Entry 2WCT (X-ray diffraction, 2.79 A resolution); this record covers chains A and D.

Chain A (and D):
Protein: Non-structural protein 3
Source organism: Sars coronavirus
Notes: EC 3.4.22.-; chain D of this document is another copy of the same molecule, construct and numbering; everything in this record applies to it too
Reference sequence: P0C6U8 (R1A_CVHSA); residues 389-652 here correspond to UniProt positions 1207-1470 (UniProt number = residue number + 818)
Chain sequence (264 residues; row label = number of the first residue in the row):
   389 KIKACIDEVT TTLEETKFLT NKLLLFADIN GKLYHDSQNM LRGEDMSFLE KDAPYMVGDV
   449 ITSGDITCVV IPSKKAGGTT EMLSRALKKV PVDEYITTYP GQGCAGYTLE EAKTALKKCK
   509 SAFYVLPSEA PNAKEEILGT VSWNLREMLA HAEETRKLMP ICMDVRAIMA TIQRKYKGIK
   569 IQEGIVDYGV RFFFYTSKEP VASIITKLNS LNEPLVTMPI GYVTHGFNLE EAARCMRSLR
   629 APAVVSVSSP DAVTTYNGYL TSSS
Disordered / not traced: 517-523 (chain D: 396-404, 517-523)
Differences from the reference sequence: conflict R628 (Lys1446 in P0C6U8)
Disulfide bonds: C492-C623
Reported in the primary citation:
  - mutagenesis - K563A/K565A/K568A, K565A/K568A/E571A: abolished binding to G-quadruplex

How chain A and chain D interact:
Residue-residue contacts (50; chain A residue first):
  I417(A) with S585(D)
  N418(A) with K586(D)
  D440(A) with R554(D), hydrogen bond (backbone-side chain)
  A441(A) with R554(D)
  P442(A) with D552(D); R554(D), hydrogen bond (backbone-side chain)
  Y443(A) with S585(D), hydrogen bond (backbone-side chain)
  M444(A) with D552(D); V553(D), hydrophobic; V611(D), hydrophobic; T612(D)
  V445(A) with V611(D); T612(D); H613(D); G614(D)
  K463(A) with K463(D); A464(D); G465(D)
  A464(A) with K463(D)
  G465(A) with K463(D)
  M470(A) with H613(D); G614(D); F615(D), hydrophobic; E619(D)
  R473(A) with G614(D), hydrogen bond (side chain-backbone); F615(D); N616(D); E619(D), salt bridge
  D552(A) with P442(D); M444(D)
  R554(A) with D440(D), hydrogen bond (side chain-backbone); A441(D); P442(D), hydrogen bond (side chain-backbone)
  S585(A) with I417(D); Y443(D), hydrogen bond (side chain-backbone)
  K586(A) with I417(D); N418(D)
  V611(A) with M444(D), hydrophobic
  T612(A) with M444(D); V445(D)
  H613(A) with V445(D); M470(D)
  G614(A) with V445(D); M470(D); R473(D), hydrogen bond (backbone-side chain)
  F615(A) with M470(D), hydrophobic; R473(D)
  N616(A) with R473(D)
  E619(A) with M470(D); R473(D), salt bridge
Interface residues without a listed pair, chain A (28 interface residues in all): K462, T467, E469, V553
Interface residues without a listed pair, chain D (29 interface residues in all): K462, T467, E469, A493

In short:
28 residues of chain A and 29 residues of chain D are in contact, with 8 hydrogen bonds and 2 salt bridges.
Polar pairs include R473(A)-E619(D), D440(A)-R554(D) and P442(A)-R554(D). From the paper: K563A/K565A/K568A
and K565A/K568A/E571A of chain A abolish binding to G-quadruplex.
Chain A and chain D are both Non-structural protein 3 (Sars coronavirus); the structure, human SARS
coronavirus unique domain (triclinic form), was determined by X-ray diffraction.
